Entry 1D2H (X-ray diffraction, 3.00 A resolution); this record covers chains A and C of the 4 polymer chains in the assembly.

# Chain A (and C)
Name: Glycine N-methyltransferase
Source organism: Rattus norvegicus
Notes: EC 2.1.1.20; fragment: whole enzyme; chain C of this document is another copy of the same molecule, construct and numbering; everything in this record applies to it too
Reference sequence: P13255 (GNMT_RAT); residues 1-292 here correspond to UniProt positions 2-293 (UniProt number = residue number + 1)
Amino-acid sequence (292 residues; row label = number of the first residue in the row):
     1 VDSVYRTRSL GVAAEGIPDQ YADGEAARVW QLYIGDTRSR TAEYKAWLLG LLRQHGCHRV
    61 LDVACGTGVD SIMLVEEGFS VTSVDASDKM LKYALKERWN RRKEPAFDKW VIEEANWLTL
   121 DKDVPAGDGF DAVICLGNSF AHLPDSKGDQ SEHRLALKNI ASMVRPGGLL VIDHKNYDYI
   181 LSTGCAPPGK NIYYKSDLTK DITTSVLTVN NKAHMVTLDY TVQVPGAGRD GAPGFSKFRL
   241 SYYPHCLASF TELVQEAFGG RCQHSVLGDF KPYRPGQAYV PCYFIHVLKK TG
Disordered / not traced: 1-40
Differences from the reference sequence: engineered mutation Lys89 (Arg175 in P13255)
Ligand contacts: S-adenosylhomocysteine (SAH): Gly66, Asp85, Ala86, Ser87, Met90, Ala115, Asn116, Trp117, Gly137, Ser139, His142, Leu143
UniProt features mapped onto this chain:
  - binding site ((6S)-5-methyl-5,6,7,8-tetrahydrofolate): Ser3, Tyr5, His214, Arg239
  - binding site (S-adenosyl-L-methionine): Tyr21, Trp30, Tyr33, Arg40, Ala64, Asp85 to Ser87, Asn116, Trp117, Leu136 to Ser139, Tyr220
  - modified residue: Val1 (N-acetylvaline), Ser9 (Phosphoserine), Tyr33 (Phosphotyrosine), Lys45 (N6-succinyllysine), Lys190 (N6-succinyllysine), Lys195 (N6-succinyllysine), Lys200 (N6-succinyllysine)

# How chain A and chain C interact
Pairs across the interface (18; chain A residue first):
  Asp88(A) - Lys92(C)  salt bridge
  Lys92(A) - Asp88(C)  salt bridge
  Lys92(A) - Glu114(C)  salt bridge
  Arg98(A) - Trp99(C)
  Trp99(A) - Arg98(C)
  Trp99(A) - Trp99(C)  hydrophobic
  Trp99(A) - Arg102(C)
  Trp99(A) - Phe107(C)
  Trp99(A) - Asp108(C)
  Arg102(A) - Trp99(C)
  Arg102(A) - Asp108(C)  salt bridge
  Arg102(A) - Lys109(C)
  Lys103(A) - Asp108(C)  salt bridge
  Phe107(A) - Trp99(C)
  Asp108(A) - Trp99(C)
  Asp108(A) - Arg102(C)  salt bridge
  Asp108(A) - Lys103(C)  salt bridge
  Glu114(A) - Lys92(C)
Other interface residues (no listed pair), chain A (11 interface residues in all): Lys96, Trp110
Other interface residues (no listed pair), chain C (11 interface residues in all): Trp110

# In short
Chain A and chain C each contribute 11 residues to their interface, with 7 salt bridges. Polar contacts
include Asp88(A)-Lys92(C), Lys92(A)-Glu114(C) and Arg102(A)-Asp108(C). Ligands of chain A:
S-adenosylhomocysteine. UniProt lists 4 (6S)-5-methyl-5,6,7,8-tetrahydrofolate-binding residues and 15
S-adenosyl-L-methionine-binding residues on chain A.
Both chains are Glycine N-methyltransferase (Rattus norvegicus). Entry 1D2H (Crystal structure of R175K mutant
glycine N-methyltransferase complexed with S-adenosylhomocysteine) was determined by X-ray diffraction
together with 1D2C from the same study.
